PDB entry 6E49 | X-ray diffraction, 2.90 A resolution | chains B and D of the 6 polymer chains in the assembly

Chain B:
Protein: Proliferating cell nuclear antigen
From: Saccharomyces cerevisiae (strain ATCC 204508 / S288c)
UniProtKB: P15873 (PCNA_YEAST); residue numbers follow UniProt; this construct covers 1-258
Amino-acid sequence (272 residues; numbered -13 to 258; the number before each row is that of its first residue; numbers below 1 keep their minus sign (Met-13 is residue -13)):
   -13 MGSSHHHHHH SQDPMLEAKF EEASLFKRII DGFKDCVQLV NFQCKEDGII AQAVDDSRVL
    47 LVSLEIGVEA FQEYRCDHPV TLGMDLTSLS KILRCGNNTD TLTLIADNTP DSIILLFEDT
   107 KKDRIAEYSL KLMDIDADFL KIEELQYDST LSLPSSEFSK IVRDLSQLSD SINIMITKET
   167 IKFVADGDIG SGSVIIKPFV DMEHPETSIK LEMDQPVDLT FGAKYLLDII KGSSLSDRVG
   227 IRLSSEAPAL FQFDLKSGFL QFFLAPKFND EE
Not modelled in the structure: -13 to 0, 256-258
Construct notes: expression tag (-13 to 0)
UniProt features mapped onto this chain:
  - DNA-binding region: Arg61 to Arg80
  - cross-link (Glycyl lysine isopeptide (Lys-Gly)): Lys127 (interchain with G-Cter in SUMO), Lys164 (interchain with G-Cter in SUMO)

Chain D:
Protein: ATP-dependent DNA helicase PIF1
From: Saccharomyces cerevisiae (strain ATCC 204508 / S288c)
UniProtKB: P07271 (PIF1_YEAST); residues 815-831 here = UniProt positions 815-831
Amino-acid sequence (17 residues; numbered 815 to 831; the number before each row is that of its first residue):
   815 NGIAAMLQRH SRKRFQL

Interface between chain B and chain D:
Residue-residue contacts - 21 pairs, chain B then chain D:
  Val40(B) - Ile817(D)  hydrophobic
  Arg44(B) - Asn815(D)
  Arg44(B) - Gly816(D)
  Arg44(B) - Ile817(D)  hydrogen bond (backbone-backbone)
  Val45(B) - Ile817(D)
  Leu46(B) - Ile817(D)
  Leu47(B) - Ile817(D)  hydrophobic
  Leu47(B) - Leu821(D)  hydrophobic
  Leu126(B) - Ala818(D)  hydrophobic
  Leu126(B) - Gln822(D)
  Glu129(B) - His824(D)
  Leu131(B) - Arg823(D)
  Glu232(B) - Arg823(D)  hydrogen bond (backbone-side chain)
  Ala233(B) - Arg823(D)
  Pro234(B) - Ile817(D)  hydrophobic
  Pro234(B) - Leu821(D)  hydrophobic
  Phe249(B) - Ile817(D)
  Phe249(B) - Leu821(D)  hydrophobic
  Ala251(B) - Ile817(D)
  Ala251(B) - Met820(D)  hydrophobic
  Pro252(B) - Met820(D)
Also at the interface, not in a pair above, chain B (17 interface residues in all): Ile128, Leu250, Phe254
Also at the interface, not in a pair above, chain D (10 interface residues in all): Ser825

Summary:
17 residues of chain B face 10 of chain D across their interface, with 2 hydrogen bonds. Polar contacts
include Glu232(B)-Arg823(D) and Arg44(B)-Ile817(D).
Here chain B is Proliferating cell nuclear antigen and chain D is ATP-dependent DNA helicase PIF1, both from
Saccharomyces cerevisiae (strain ATCC 204508 / S288c). Entry 6E49 (Pif1 peptide bound to PCNA trimer) was
determined by X-ray diffraction.
